Entry 8YN0 (X-ray diffraction, 2.49 A resolution); this record covers chains B and H of the 3 polymer chains in the assembly.

# Chain B
Name: Protein EDS1
From: Arabidopsis thaliana
UniProt: Q9SU72 (EDS1C_ARATH); residue numbers follow UniProt; this construct covers 2-618
Sequence (617 residues; numbered 2 to 618; the number before each row is that of its first residue):
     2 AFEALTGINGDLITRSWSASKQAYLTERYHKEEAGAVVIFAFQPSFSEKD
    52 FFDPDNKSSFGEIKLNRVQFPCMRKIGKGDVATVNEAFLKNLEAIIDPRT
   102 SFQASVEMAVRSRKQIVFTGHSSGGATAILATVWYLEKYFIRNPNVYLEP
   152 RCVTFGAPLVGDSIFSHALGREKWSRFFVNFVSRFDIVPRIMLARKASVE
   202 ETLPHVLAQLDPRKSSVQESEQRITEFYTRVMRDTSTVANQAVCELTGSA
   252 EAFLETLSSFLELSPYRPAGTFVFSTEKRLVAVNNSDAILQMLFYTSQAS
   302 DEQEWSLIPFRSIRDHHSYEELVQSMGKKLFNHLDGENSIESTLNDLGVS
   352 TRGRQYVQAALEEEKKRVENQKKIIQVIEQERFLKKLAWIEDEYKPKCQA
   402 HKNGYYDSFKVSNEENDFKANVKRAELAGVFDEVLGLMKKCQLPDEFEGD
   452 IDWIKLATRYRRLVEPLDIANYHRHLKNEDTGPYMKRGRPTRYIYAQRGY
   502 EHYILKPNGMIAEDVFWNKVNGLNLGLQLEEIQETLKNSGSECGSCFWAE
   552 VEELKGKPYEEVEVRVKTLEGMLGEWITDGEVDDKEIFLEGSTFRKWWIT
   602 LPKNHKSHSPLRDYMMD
Ligand contacts: adenosine-5-diphosphoribose / ATP: N422, R425, L436, K440, D469, N472, Y473, R475, H476, K478, T482, Y485, R488, G489, R490, P491, T492, R493

# Chain H
Name: Probable disease resistance protein At5g66890
From: Arabidopsis thaliana
UniProt: Q9FKZ2 (DRL41_ARATH); numbering as in UniProt (aligned over 1-415)
Sequence (415 residues; row label = number of the first residue in the row):
     1 MNSNSIQSFDALPHNLRECFLDMASFLEDQRIIASTIIDLWSASYGKEGM
    51 NNLQDLASRNLLKLLPIGRNEYEDGFYNELLVKQDNVLREFAINQCLKES
   101 SSIFERKRLNLEIQDNKFPNWCLNPKQPIVINASLFSISTDDSFASSWFE
   151 MDCPNVEALVLNISSSNYALPNFIATMKELKVVIIINHGLEPAKLTNLSC
   201 LSSLPNLKRIRFEKVSISLLDIPKLGLKSLEKLSLWFCHVVDALNELEDV
   251 SETLQSLQEIEIDYCYNLDELPYWISQVVSLKKLSVTNCNKLCRVIEAIG
   301 DLRDLETLRLSSCASLLELPETIDRLDNLRFLDVSGGFQLKNLPLEIGKL
   351 KKLEKISMKDCYRCELPDSVKNLENLEVKCDEDTAFLWKILKPEMKNLTI
   401 TEEKTEHNLNLLQLF
Unresolved in the structure: 244-246

# Interface between chain B and chain H
Contacting residue pairs - 8 pairs, chain B then chain H:
  K387(B) - K404(H)
  E416(B) - N408(H)
  E416(B) - L409(H)  hydrogen bond (side chain-backbone)
  F419(B) - N408(H)
  F419(B) - L409(H)  hydrophobic
  K420(B) - H407(H)
  V423(B) - H407(H)
  E427(B) - H407(H)
Interface residues without a listed pair, chain B (7 interface residues in all): R383
Interface residues without a listed pair, chain H (5 interface residues in all): N410

# Overview
The interface between chain B and chain H involves 7 residues on one side and 5 on the other, with 1 hydrogen
bond. The hydrogen-bonded pair is E416(B)-L409(H). Bound to chain B: adenosine-5-diphosphoribose / ATP.
Chain B is Protein EDS1 and chain H is Probable disease resistance protein At5g66890, both from Arabidopsis
thaliana; the structure, Crystal structure of NRG1C in complex with EDS1-SAG101-(ADPr-ATP), was determined by
X-ray diffraction (same publication as 8YN1).
